5S5W - chains B and C of the 6 polymer chains in the assembly; structure by X-ray diffraction, 2.35 A resolution.

[Chain B]
Molecule: Tubulin beta-2B chain
From: Bos taurus
UniProt: Q6B856 (TBB2B_BOVIN); the author numbering skips numbers that UniProt does not, so the offset changes along the chain: 1-42 = UniProt 1-42; 45-360 = UniProt 43-358; 369-455 = UniProt 359-445
Chain sequence (445 residues; each row starts with the number of its first residue; note: 10 numbers in that range are skipped by the numbering (no residue carries them; nothing is unmodelled there)):
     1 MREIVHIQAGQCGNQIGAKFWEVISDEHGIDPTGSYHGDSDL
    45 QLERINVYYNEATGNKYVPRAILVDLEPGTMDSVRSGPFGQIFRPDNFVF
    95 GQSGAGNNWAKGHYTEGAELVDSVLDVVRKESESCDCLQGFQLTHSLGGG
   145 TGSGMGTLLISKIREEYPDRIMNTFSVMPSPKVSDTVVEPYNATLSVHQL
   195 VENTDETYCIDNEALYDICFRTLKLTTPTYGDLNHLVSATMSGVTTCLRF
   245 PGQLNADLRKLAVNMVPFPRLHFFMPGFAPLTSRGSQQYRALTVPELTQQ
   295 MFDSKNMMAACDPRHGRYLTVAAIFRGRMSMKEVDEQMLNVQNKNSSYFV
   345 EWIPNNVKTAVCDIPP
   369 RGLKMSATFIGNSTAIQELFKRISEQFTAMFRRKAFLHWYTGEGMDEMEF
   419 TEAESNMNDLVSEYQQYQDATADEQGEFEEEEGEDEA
Not modelled in the structure: 279-280, 438-455
Metal / ion sites: Mg2+: Gln-11 (together with GDP); Ca2+: Glu-113 (shared with Tyr-282(C) of chain C)
Ligand contacts:
  - GDP (guanosine-5'-diphosphate): Gly-10, Gln-11, Cys-12, Gln-15, Ile-16, Ala-99, Asn-101, Ser-140, Gly-142, Gly-143, Gly-144, Thr-145, Gly-146, Ser-147, Val-171, Pro-173, Val-177, Asp-179, Glu-183, Asn-206, Leu-209, Tyr-224, Leu-227, Asn-228
  - STV (N-(1,3-benzodioxol-5-ylmethyl)ethanesulfonamide): Lys-176, Val-177, Ser-178, Asp-179, Tyr-210, Thr-220, Thr-221, Pro-222, Thr-223, Tyr-224
UniProt features mapped onto this chain:
  - motif: Met-1 to Ile-4 (MREI motif)
  - binding site (GTP): Gln-11, Glu-71, Ser-140, Gly-144, Thr-145, Gly-146, Asn-206, Asn-228
  - binding site (Mg(2+)): Glu-71
  - modified residue: Ser-40 (Phosphoserine), Thr-57 (Phosphothreonine), Lys-60 (N6-acetyllysine), Ser-174 (Phosphoserine), Thr-287 (Phosphothreonine), Thr-292 (Phosphothreonine), Arg-320 (Omega-N-methylarginine), Glu-448 (5-glutamyl polyglutamate)
  - cross-link (Glycyl lysine isopeptide (Lys-Gly)): Lys-60 (interchain with G-Cter in ubiquitin), Lys-326 (interchain with G-Cter in ubiquitin)

[Chain C]
Molecule: Tubulin alpha-1B chain
From: Bos taurus
UniProt: P81947 (TBA1B_BOVIN); numbering as in UniProt (aligned over 1-451)
Chain sequence (451 residues; each row starts with the number of its first residue):
     1 MRECISIHVGQAGVQIGNACWELYCLEHGIQPDGQMPSDKTIGGGDDSFN
    51 TFFSETGAGKHVPRAVFVDLEPTVIDEVRTGTYRQLFHPEQLITGKEDAA
   101 NNYARGHYTIGKEIIDLVLDRIRKLADQCTGLQGFLVFHSFGGGTGSGFT
   151 SLLMERLSVDYGKKSKLEFSIYPAPQVSTAVVEPYNSILTTHTTLEHSDC
   201 AFMVDNEAIYDICRRNLDIERPTYTNLNRLISQIVSSITASLRFDGALNV
   251 DLTEFQTNLVPYPRIHFPLATYAPVISAEKAYHEQLSVAEITNACFEPAN
   301 QMVKCDPRHGKYMACCLLYRGDVVPKDVNAAIATIKTKRSIQFVDWCPTG
   351 FKVGINYQPPTVVPGGDLAKVQRAVCMLSNTTAIAEAWARLDHKFDLMYA
   401 KRAFVHWYVGEGMEEGEFSEAREDMAALEKDYEEVGVDSVEGEGEEEGEE
   451 Y
Not modelled in the structure: 441-451
Metal / ion sites: Ca2+ site 1: Asp-39, Thr-41, Gly-44, Glu-55; Ca2+ site 2: Tyr-282 (shared with Glu-113(B) of chain B)
Ligand contacts:
  - GTP (guanosine-5'-triphosphate): Gly-10, Gln-11, Ala-12, Gln-15, Ile-16, Asp-69, Asp-98, Ala-99, Ala-100, Asn-101, Ser-140, Gly-142, Gly-143, Gly-144, Thr-145, Gly-146, Ile-171, Pro-173, Val-177, Ser-178, Thr-179, Glu-183, Asn-206, Tyr-224, Leu-227, Asn-228, Ile-231
  - STV (N-(1,3-benzodioxol-5-ylmethyl)ethanesulfonamide): Leu-248, Val-250, Pro-325, Val-328, Asn-329, Ile-332, Phe-351, Val-353, Gly-354, Ile-355

[Interface between chain B and chain C]
Contacting residue pairs (40):
  Gln-96(B) / Met-1(C)
  Asn-101(B) / Glu-254(C)  hydrogen bond
  Asp-179(B) / Glu-254(C)
  Asp-179(B) / Lys-352(C)  hydrogen bond (backbone-side chain)
  Thr-180(B) / Glu-254(C)
  Thr-180(B) / Asn-258(C)
  Val-181(B) / Asn-258(C)  hydrogen bond (backbone-side chain)
  Val-181(B) / Pro-348(C)  hydrophobic
  Val-182(B) / Thr-257(C)
  Thr-221(B) / Pro-325(C)
  Thr-221(B) / Lys-326(C)
  Thr-221(B) / Asn-329(C)
  Ala-397(B) / Trp-346(C)
  Met-398(B) / Trp-346(C)
  Arg-400(B) / Asp-345(C)
  Arg-400(B) / Ser-439(C)  hydrogen bond
  Arg-401(B) / Tyr-262(C)  hydrogen bond (backbone-side chain)
  Arg-401(B) / Asp-345(C)  salt bridge
  Arg-401(B) / Trp-346(C)
  Arg-401(B) / Glu-434(C)  hydrogen bond (side chain-backbone)
  Arg-401(B) / Val-435(C)
  Arg-401(B) / Val-437(C)  hydrogen bond (side chain-backbone)
  Arg-401(B) / Asp-438(C)
  Arg-401(B) / Ser-439(C)  hydrogen bond
  Lys-402(B) / Tyr-262(C)
  Ala-403(B) / Pro-261(C)
  Ala-403(B) / Tyr-262(C)
  Ala-403(B) / Trp-346(C)  hydrophobic
  Phe-404(B) / Thr-257(C)
  Phe-404(B) / Asn-258(C)
  Phe-404(B) / Val-260(C)
  Phe-404(B) / Pro-261(C)  hydrogen bond (backbone-backbone)
  Phe-404(B) / Trp-346(C)  hydrophobic
  His-406(B) / Val-260(C)  hydrogen bond (side chain-backbone)
  His-406(B) / Pro-261(C)
  His-406(B) / Tyr-262(C)
  His-406(B) / Pro-263(C)
  Trp-407(B) / Gln-256(C)
  Trp-407(B) / Thr-257(C)  hydrogen bond (side chain-backbone)
  Trp-407(B) / Val-260(C)
Interface residues without a listed pair, chain B (18 interface residues in all): Ser-97, Gly-100
Interface residues without a listed pair, chain C (22 interface residues in all): Arg-2

[In short]
18 residues of chain B face 22 of chain C across their interface, with 11 hydrogen bonds and 1 salt bridge.
Among the polar pairs are Arg-401(B)/Asp-345(C), Asn-101(B)/Glu-254(C) and Asp-179(B)/Lys-352(C). Bound to
chain B: GDP and compound STV.
Chain B is Tubulin beta-2B chain and chain C is Tubulin alpha-1B chain, both from Bos taurus; the structure,
Tubulin-Z53860899-complex, was determined by X-ray diffraction (same publication as 5S4L, 5S4M, 5S4N, 5S4O,
5S4P, 5S4Q and 52 further entries).
